Entry 8XFP (electron microscopy, 3.21 A resolution); this record covers chains A and E of the 6 polymer chains in the assembly.

Chain A:
Name: Leucine-rich repeat-containing G-protein coupled receptor 4
From: Homo sapiens
UniProt: Q9BXB1 (LGR4_HUMAN); numbering as in UniProt (aligned over 1-951)
Amino-acid sequence (951 residues; each row starts with the number of its first residue):
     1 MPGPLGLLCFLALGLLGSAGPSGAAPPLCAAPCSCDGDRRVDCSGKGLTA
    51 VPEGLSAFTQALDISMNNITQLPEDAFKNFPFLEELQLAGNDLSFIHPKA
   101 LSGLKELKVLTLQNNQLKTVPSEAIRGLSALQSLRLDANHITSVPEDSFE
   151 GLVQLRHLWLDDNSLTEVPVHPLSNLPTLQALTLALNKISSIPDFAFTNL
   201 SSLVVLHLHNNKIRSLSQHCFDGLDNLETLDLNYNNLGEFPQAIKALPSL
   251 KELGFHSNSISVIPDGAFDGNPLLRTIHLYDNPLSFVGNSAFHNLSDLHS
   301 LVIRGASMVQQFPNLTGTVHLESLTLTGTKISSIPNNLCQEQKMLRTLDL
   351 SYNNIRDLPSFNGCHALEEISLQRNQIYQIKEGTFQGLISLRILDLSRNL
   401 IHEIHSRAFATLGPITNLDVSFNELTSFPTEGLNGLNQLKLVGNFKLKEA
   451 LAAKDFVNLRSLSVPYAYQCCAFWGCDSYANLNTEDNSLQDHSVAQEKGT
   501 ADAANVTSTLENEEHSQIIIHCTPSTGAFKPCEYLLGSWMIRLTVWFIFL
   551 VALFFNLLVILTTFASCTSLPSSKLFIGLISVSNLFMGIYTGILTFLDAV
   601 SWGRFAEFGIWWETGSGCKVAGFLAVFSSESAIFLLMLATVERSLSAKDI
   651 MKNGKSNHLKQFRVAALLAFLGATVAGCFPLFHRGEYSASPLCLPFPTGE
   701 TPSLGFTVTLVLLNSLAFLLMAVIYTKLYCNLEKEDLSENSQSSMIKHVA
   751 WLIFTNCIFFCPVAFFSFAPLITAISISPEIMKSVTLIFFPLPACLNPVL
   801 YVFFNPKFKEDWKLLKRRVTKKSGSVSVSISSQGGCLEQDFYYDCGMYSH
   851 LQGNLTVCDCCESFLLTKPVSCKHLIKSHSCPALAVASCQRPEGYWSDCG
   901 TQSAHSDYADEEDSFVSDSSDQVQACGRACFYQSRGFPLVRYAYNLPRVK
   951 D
Unresolved in the structure: 1-32, 477-515, 650-656, 734-741, 821-951
Disulfide bonds: Cys33-Cys43, Cys339-Cys364, Cys618-Cys693
Curated features (UniProtKB/Swiss-Prot):
  - modified residue: Ser920 (Phosphoserine)
  - glycosylation (N-linked (GlcNAc...) asparagine): Asn68, Asn199, Asn294, Asn314, Asn505
  - natural variant: Ile96 (I96V: In DPSL; uncertain significance), Gly363 (G363C: In DPSL; uncertain significance), Asp844 (D844G: In DPSL; uncertain significance)
What the authors report for this chain:
  - mutagenesis - W751A, F804A: decreased signaling in response to RSPO1
  - mutagenesis - Q742K: decreased signaling

Chain E:
Name: nanobody Nb52
From: Camelus bactrianus
Notes: antibody fragment or engineered binder
Amino-acid sequence (560 residues; numbered 1 to 560; the number before each row is that of its first residue):
     1 MKKIWLALAGLVLAFSASAQVQLVESGGGLVQTKTTTSVIDTTNDAQNLL
    51 TQAQTIVNTLKDYCPILIAKSSSSNGGTNNANTPSWQTAGGGKNSCATFG
   101 AEFSAASDMINNAQKIVQETQQLSANQPKNITQPHNLNLNSPSSLTALAQ
   151 KMLKNAQSQAEILKLANQVESDFNKLSSGHLKDYIGKCDASAISSANMTM
   201 QNQKNNWGNGCAGVEETQSLLKTSAADFNNQTPQINQAQNLANTLIQELG
   251 NNPFRASGGGSGGGGSGKLSDTYEQLSRLLTNDNGTNSKTSAQAINQAVN
   301 NLNERAKTLAGGTTNSPAYQATLLALRSVLGLWNSMGYAVICGGYTKSPG
   351 ENNQKDFHYTDENGNGTTINCGGSTNSNGTHSYNGTNTLKADKNVSLSIE
   401 QYEKIHEAYQILSKALKQAGLAPLNSKGEKLEAHVTTSKYGSLRLSCAAS
   451 GYTYSPYCMGWFRQAPGKAREGVATVDLDGSTIYADSVKGRFTISQDNAK
   501 NTLYLQMNSLKPEDTAMYYCASRTRAGVTCGLNWAIFSYWGQGTQVTVSS
   551 HHHHHHEPEA
Unresolved in the structure: 1-20, 27-441, 550-560
Disulfide bonds: Cys447-Cys520

How chain A and chain E interact:
Residue-residue contacts (27; chain A residue first):
  Gln71(A) with Gln464(E), hydrogen bond
  Ser94(A) with Ala469(E); Trp534(E)
  Phe95(A) with Arg470(E); Trp534(E), hydrophobic; Trp540(E), hydrophobic
  Ile96(A) with Trp534(E)
  Pro98(A) with Phe537(E); Ser538(E); Trp540(E)
  Leu117(A) with Trp534(E), hydrophobic
  Thr119(A) with Asn533(E), hydrogen bond; Ala535(E)
  Val120(A) with Ala535(E)
  Ser122(A) with Ala535(E), hydrogen bond (side chain-backbone)
  Glu123(A) with Arg523(E), salt bridge; Arg525(E), salt bridge; Ala535(E), hydrogen bond (backbone-backbone); Ile536(E); Ser538(E), hydrogen bond
  Arg126(A) with Arg525(E)
  Pro145(A) with Asn533(E)
  Glu146(A) with Val528(E); Thr529(E)
  Asp147(A) with Arg523(E), salt bridge; Arg525(E), salt bridge; Val528(E)
Also at the interface, not in a pair above, chain A (18 interface residues in all): Lys118, Pro121, Ser143, Glu150
Also at the interface, not in a pair above, chain E (15 interface residues in all): Gly527

In short:
18 residues of chain A face 15 of chain E across their interface; the contacts include 5 hydrogen bonds and 4
salt bridges. Polar contacts include Glu123(A)-Arg523(E), Glu123(A)-Arg525(E) and Asp147(A)-Arg523(E). The
paper reports that W751A and F804A of chain A reduce signaling in response to RSPO1; Q742K of chain A reduces
signaling.
Here chain A is Leucine-rich repeat-containing G-protein coupled receptor 4 (Homo sapiens) and chain E is
nanobody Nb52 (Camelus bactrianus). Entry 8XFP (the pentamerA complex of LGR4-RSPO2-ZNRF3(delta RING)) was
determined by electron microscopy, deposited together with 8XFS, 8XFT and 8Y69.
